Entry 1I14 (X-ray diffraction, 1.92 A resolution); this record covers chains A and B.

== Chain A (and B) ==
Name: Hypoxanthine-guanine phosphoribosyltransferase
Source organism: Trypanosoma cruzi
Notes: EC 2.4.2.8; chain B of this document is another copy of the same molecule, construct and numbering; everything in this record applies to it too
Reference sequence: Q27796 (Q27796_TRYCR); numbering as in UniProt (aligned over 1-221)
Amino-acid sequence (221 residues; numbered 1 to 221; the number before each row is that of its first residue):
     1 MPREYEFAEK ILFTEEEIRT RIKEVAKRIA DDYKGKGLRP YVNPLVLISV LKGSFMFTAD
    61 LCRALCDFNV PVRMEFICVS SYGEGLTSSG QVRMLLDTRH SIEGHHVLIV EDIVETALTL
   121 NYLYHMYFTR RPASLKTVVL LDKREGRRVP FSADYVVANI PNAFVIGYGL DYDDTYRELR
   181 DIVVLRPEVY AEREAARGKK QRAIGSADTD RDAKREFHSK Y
Unresolved in the structure: 1-4, 192-221 (chain B: 1-4, 199-221)
Differences from the reference sequence: engineered mutation Glu115 (Asp in Q27796)
Ion coordination: Mg2+: Asp171 (together with 1-O-pyrophosphono-5-O-phosphono-ribose)
Small-molecule neighbours:
  - 7HP (7-hydroxy-pyrazolo[4,3-d]pyrimidine): Ile113, Glu115, Lys143, Ala163, Phe164, Val165, Leu170, Asp171
  - 1-O-pyrophosphono-5-O-phosphono-ribose (PRP; 1-O-pyrophosphono-5-O-phosphono-alpha-D-ribofuranose): Leu51, Lys52, Gly53, Glu111, Asp112, Ile113, Val114, Glu115, Thr116, Ala117, Asp171, Arg177

== Chain A / chain B interface ==
Pairs across the interface - 64 pairs, chain A then chain B:
  Pro40(A) - Thr175(B)
  Tyr41(A) - Tyr172(B)
  Tyr41(A) - Asp173(B)
  Tyr41(A) - Thr175(B)
  Tyr41(A) - Tyr176(B)  hydrogen bond
  Leu51(A) - Leu51(B)  hydrophobic
  Lys52(A) - Met74(B)  hydrogen bond (side chain-backbone)
  Lys52(A) - Phe76(B)
  Phe55(A) - Ala59(B)  hydrophobic
  Phe55(A) - Cys62(B)  hydrophobic
  Phe55(A) - Met74(B)  hydrophobic
  Phe55(A) - Phe76(B)  hydrophobic
  Met56(A) - Ala59(B)
  Met56(A) - Cys62(B)  hydrophobic
  Met56(A) - Arg63(B)
  Ala59(A) - Phe55(B)  hydrophobic
  Ala59(A) - Met56(B)
  Ala59(A) - Ala59(B)  hydrophobic
  Asp60(A) - Arg63(B)  salt bridge
  Cys62(A) - Phe55(B)  hydrophobic
  Cys62(A) - Met56(B)  hydrophobic
  Cys62(A) - Glu178(B)
  Arg63(A) - Met56(B)
  Arg63(A) - Asp60(B)  salt bridge
  Arg63(A) - Arg63(B)
  Arg63(A) - Tyr168(B)
  Arg63(A) - Glu178(B)
  Arg63(A) - Arg180(B)
  Ala64(A) - Arg180(B)
  Cys66(A) - Glu178(B)
  Cys66(A) - Leu179(B)  hydrophobic
  Asp67(A) - Arg180(B)  salt bridge
  Val70(A) - Glu178(B)
  Pro71(A) - Glu178(B)
  Val72(A) - Glu178(B)  hydrogen bond (backbone-side chain)
  Met74(A) - Lys52(B)  hydrogen bond (backbone-side chain)
  Met74(A) - Phe55(B)  hydrophobic
  Met74(A) - Asp174(B)
  Glu75(A) - Lys52(B)  salt bridge
  Phe76(A) - Lys52(B)
  Phe76(A) - Phe55(B)  hydrophobic
  Cys78(A) - Leu96(B)  hydrophobic
  Leu95(A) - Leu96(B)  hydrophobic
  Leu96(A) - Cys78(B)  hydrophobic
  Leu96(A) - Leu96(B)  hydrophobic
  Arg99(A) - Lys52(B)
  His100(A) - Asp174(B)  salt bridge
  Tyr168(A) - Arg63(B)
  Tyr172(A) - Tyr41(B)
  Asp174(A) - Arg73(B)
  Asp174(A) - His100(B)
  Thr175(A) - Pro40(B)
  Thr175(A) - Tyr41(B)
  Tyr176(A) - Tyr41(B)  hydrogen bond
  Glu178(A) - Cys62(B)
  Glu178(A) - Arg63(B)
  Glu178(A) - Cys66(B)
  Glu178(A) - Pro71(B)
  Glu178(A) - Val72(B)  hydrogen bond (side chain-backbone)
  Leu179(A) - Cys66(B)  hydrophobic
  Arg180(A) - Arg63(B)
  Arg180(A) - Ala64(B)
  Arg180(A) - Asp67(B)  salt bridge
  Val189(A) - Tyr41(B)
Also at the interface, not in a pair above, chain A (37 interface residues in all): Glu15, Arg73, Asp173, Arg177
Also at the interface, not in a pair above, chain B (37 interface residues in all): Glu15, Thr58, Val70, Leu95, Arg177, Val189, Arg193

== In short ==
Chain A and chain B each contribute 37 residues to their interface; the contacts include 6 hydrogen bonds and
6 salt bridges. Among the polar pairs are Asp60(A)-Arg63(B), Asp67(A)-Arg180(B) and Glu75(A)-Lys52(B). Bound
to chain A: compound 7HP and 1-O-pyrophosphono-5-O-phosphono-ribose.
Both chains are Hypoxanthine-guanine phosphoribosyltransferase (Trypanosoma cruzi). Entry 1I14 (Analysis of an
invariant aspartic acid in hprts-glutamic acid mutant) was determined by X-ray diffraction (same publication
as 1I0I, 1I0L and 1I13).
